Entry 3D2P (X-ray diffraction, 2.56 A resolution); this record covers chains A and B.

[Chain A (and B)]
Protein: Putative acetylglutamate synthase
Source organism: Neisseria gonorrhoeae
Notes: EC 2.3.1.1; chain B of this document is another copy of the same molecule, construct and numbering; everything in this record applies to it too
UniProt: Q5FAK7 (Q5FAK7_NEIG1); residue numbers follow UniProt; this construct covers 1-436
Amino-acid sequence (456 residues; each row starts with the number of its first residue; numbers below 1 keep their minus sign (Met-19 is residue -19)):
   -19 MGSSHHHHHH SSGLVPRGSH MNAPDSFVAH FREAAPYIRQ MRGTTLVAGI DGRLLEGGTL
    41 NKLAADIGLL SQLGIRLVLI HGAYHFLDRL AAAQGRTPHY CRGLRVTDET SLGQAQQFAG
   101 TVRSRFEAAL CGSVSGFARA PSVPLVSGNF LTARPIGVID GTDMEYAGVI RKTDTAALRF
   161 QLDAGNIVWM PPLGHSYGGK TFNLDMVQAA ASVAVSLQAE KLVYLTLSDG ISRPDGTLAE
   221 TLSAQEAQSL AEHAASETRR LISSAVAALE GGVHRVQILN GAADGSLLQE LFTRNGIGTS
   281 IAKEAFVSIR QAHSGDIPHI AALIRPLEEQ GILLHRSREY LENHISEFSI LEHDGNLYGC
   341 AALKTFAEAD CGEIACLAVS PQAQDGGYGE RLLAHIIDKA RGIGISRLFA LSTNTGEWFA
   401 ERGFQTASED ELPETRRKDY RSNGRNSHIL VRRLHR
Not modelled in the structure: -19 to 4, 308-311, 422-425
Differences from the reference sequence: expression tag (-19 to 0); engineered mutation Ile312 (Val in Q5FAK7), Asn336 (Asp in Q5FAK7), Ser427 (Pro in Q5FAK7)
Residues lining bound ligands:
  - arginine (ARG): Tyr17, Lys201, Glu220, Thr221, Gln257, Glu270, Leu271, Phe272, Thr273, Arg274, Asn275, Gly276, Ile277, Gly278, Thr279, Ser280, Asp334
  - coenzyme A (COA): Leu307, Ile312, Cys356, Leu357, Ala358, Val359, Gln364, Asp365, Gly366, Gly367, Tyr368, Gly369, Glu370, Asn394, Thr395, Glu397, Trp398, Arg402
From the paper describing this entry:
  - binding site for arginine: Tyr17, Lys201, Glu220, Gln257, Glu270 to Ser280
  - allosteric site: Lys201, Gln257, Glu270
  - contacts within the chain: Tyr17-Asn336, Arg56-Asp163 (salt bridge), Arg255-Asp334, Glu270-Ile277 (hydrogen bond), Gln269-Thr273 (hydrogen bond), Arg274-Gln362
  - conformationally variable residues (domain motion, loop rearrangement, order/disorder transition, side-chain flip): Gly112 to Ser122, Arg274, Glu284, Glu308 to Arg318, His333 to Asn336, Tyr420 to Ser427
  - self-association interface (contacts with another copy of this molecule); pairs are residue here / residue on that copy: Arg134-Asn323, Pro135-Asn323, Arg151-Glu322, Ser176-Glu322, Gly178-Glu322, Gly112, His299, Asn336

[Interface between chain A and chain B]
Contacting residue pairs (58):
  Gln96(A) with Gly100(B); Thr101(B); Ser104(B)
  Gln97(A) with Gln97(B); Thr101(B)
  Gly100(A) with Gln96(B); Gly100(B)
  Thr101(A) with Gln96(B); Gln97(B)
  Arg103(A) with Ser127(B), hydrogen bond (side chain-backbone); Gly128(B)
  Ser104(A) with Gln96(B); Leu173(B); Thr181(B)
  Glu107(A) with Gly128(B); Asn129(B); His175(B), salt bridge
  Ala108(A) with His175(B); Gly179(B); Lys180(B); Thr181(B)
  Leu110(A) with Asn129(B)
  Cys111(A) with His175(B), hydrogen bond; Ser176(B), hydrogen bond (side chain-backbone); Tyr177(B)
  Gly112(A) with Tyr177(B)
  Val123(A) with Asn129(B), hydrogen bond (backbone-side chain)
  Pro124(A) with Asn129(B)
  Leu125(A) with Gly128(B); Asn129(B), hydrogen bond (backbone-side chain)
  Val126(A) with Ser127(B); Gly128(B); Gln161(B)
  Ser127(A) with Arg103(B), hydrogen bond (backbone-side chain); Val126(B); Ser127(B), hydrogen bond (backbone-backbone)
  Gly128(A) with Arg103(B); Leu125(B)
  Asn129(A) with Glu107(B); Val123(B), hydrogen bond (side chain-backbone); Pro124(B); Leu125(B), hydrogen bond (backbone-backbone)
  Phe160(A) with Phe160(B), hydrophobic; Ala164(B), hydrophobic
  Gln161(A) with Gln161(B), hydrogen bond; Asn166(B)
  Ala164(A) with Phe160(B), hydrophobic
  Asn166(A) with Gln161(B)
  Leu173(A) with Ser104(B)
  His175(A) with Glu107(B); Ala108(B); Cys111(B), hydrogen bond
  Ser176(A) with Cys111(B), hydrogen bond (backbone-side chain)
  Tyr177(A) with Cys111(B); Gly112(B)
  Gly179(A) with Ala108(B)
  Lys180(A) with Ala108(B)
  Thr181(A) with Ala108(B)
Other interface residues (no listed pair), chain A (31 interface residues in all): Arg105, Phe130
Other interface residues (no listed pair), chain B (29 interface residues in all): Leu110

[Overview]
The interface between chain A and chain B involves 31 residues on one side and 29 on the other, with 12
hydrogen bonds and 1 salt bridge. Polar contacts include Glu107(A)-His175(B), Arg103(A)-Ser127(B) and
Cys111(A)-His175(B). From the paper: a binding site for arginine at Tyr17(A), Lys201(A) and Glu220(A) among
others; an allosteric site at Lys201(A), Gln257(A) and Glu270(A).
Chain A and chain B are both Putative acetylglutamate synthase (Neisseria gonorrhoeae); the structure, Crystal
structure of N-acetylglutamate synthase from Neisseria gonorrhoeae complexed with coenzyme A and L-arginine,
was determined by X-ray diffraction (same publication as 3D2M).
